PDB entry 5NQK | X-ray diffraction, 3.25 A resolution | chains A and B of the 5 polymer chains in the assembly

# Chain A
Name: T-cell receptor alpha variable 12-2, T-cell receptor alpha joining 45, T-cell receptor alpha chain C region
Organism: Homo sapiens
UniProt: chimeric construct of A0A075B6T6, A0A075B6X0, A0A1B0GUM0: residues -1 to 91 from A0A075B6T6 (A0A075B6T6_HUMAN) positions 20-112 (UniProt number = residue number + 21); residues 92-108 from A0A075B6X0 positions 4-20 (UniProt number = residue number - 88); residues 109-202 from A0A1B0GUM0 positions 111-204 (UniProt number = residue number + 2)
Chain sequence (211 residues; numbered -1 to 209; the number before each row is that of its first residue; numbers below 1 keep their minus sign (Met-1 is residue -1)):
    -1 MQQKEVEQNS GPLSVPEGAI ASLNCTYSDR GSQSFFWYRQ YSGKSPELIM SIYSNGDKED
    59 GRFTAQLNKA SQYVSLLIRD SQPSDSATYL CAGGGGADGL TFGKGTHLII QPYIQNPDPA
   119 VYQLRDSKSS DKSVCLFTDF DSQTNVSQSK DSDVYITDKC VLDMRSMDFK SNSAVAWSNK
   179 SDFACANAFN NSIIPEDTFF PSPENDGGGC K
Unresolved in the structure: -1 to 2, 200-209
Differences from the reference sequence: initiating methionine (-1); conflict Ser49 (Phe70 in A0A075B6T6), Gly91 (Val112 in A0A075B6T6); engineered mutation Cys158 (Thr160 in A0A1B0GUM0); expression tag (203-209)
Swiss-Prot annotation at these positions:
  - glycosylation: Asn22 (N-linked (GlcNAc...) asparagine)
Cystine bridges: Cys23-Cys89, Cys133-Cys183

# Chain B
Name: T-cell receptor beta variable 19, TRB protein
Organism: Homo sapiens
Notes: engineered mutation(s): S171C,S171C,S171C,S171C,S171C,S171C,S171C,S171C
UniProt: chimeric construct of A0A5B3, A0A0C4ZKA8: residues 3-94 from A0A5B3 (A0A5B3_HUMAN) positions 22-113 (UniProt number = residue number + 19); residues 101-244 from A0A0C4ZKA8 positions 31-174 (UniProt number = residue number - 70)
Chain sequence (251 residues; row label = number of the first residue in the row):
     2 MGITQSPKYL FRKEGQNVTL SCEQNLNHDA MYWYRQDPGQ GLRLIYYSQI VNDFQKGDIA
    62 EGYSVSREKK ESFPLTVTSA QKNPTAFYLC ASSQGLAGAG ELFFGEGSRL TVLEDLKNVF
   122 PPEVAVFEPS EAEISHTQKA TLVCLATGFY PDHVELSWWV NGKEVHSGVC TDPQPLKEQP
   182 ALNDSRYCLS SRLRVSATFW QNPRNHFRCQ VQFYGLSEND EWTQDRAKPV TQIVSAEAWG
   242 RADQDRGGGC D
Unresolved in the structure: 2, 246-252
Differences from the reference sequence: initiating methionine (2); linker (95-100); conflict Cys171 (Ser101 in A0A0C4ZKA8); expression tag (245-252)
Cystine bridges: Cys23-Cys91, Cys145-Cys210

# Chain A / chain B interface
Pairs across the interface (93):
  Ser32(A) with Gly99(B), hydrogen bond (side chain-backbone); Ala100(B)
  Phe34(A) with Ala100(B); Gly101(B)
  Tyr36(A) with Gly101(B); Glu102(B), hydrogen bond (side chain-backbone); Leu103(B)
  Gln38(A) with Gln37(B), hydrogen bond
  Ser40(A) with Pro174(B)
  Gly41(A) with Phe88(B)
  Lys42(A) with Phe88(B)
  Ser43(A) with Leu90(B); Phe105(B); Gly106(B), hydrogen bond (side chain-backbone)
  Pro44(A) with Leu90(B); Phe105(B)
  Leu46(A) with Glu102(B)
  Tyr51(A) with Ala100(B), hydrogen bond (side chain-backbone); Gly101(B)
  Leu88(A) with Leu43(B), hydrophobic
  Gly93(A) with Gly99(B)
  Ala95(A) with Tyr48(B), hydrogen bond (backbone-side chain); Ala98(B)
  Asp96(A) with Tyr48(B)
  Gly97(A) with Tyr48(B); Ala98(B); Gly99(B)
  Leu98(A) with Tyr35(B), hydrogen bond (backbone-side chain); Gly99(B)
  Phe100(A) with Tyr35(B); Leu43(B), hydrophobic; Phe105(B), hydrophobic
  Gly101(A) with Gly42(B)
  Lys102(A) with Gly42(B)
  Asp116(A) with His137(B)
  Tyr120(A) with Ser131(B); Ala133(B), hydrophobic; Glu134(B); His137(B)
  Gln121(A) with Ser131(B)
  Leu122(A) with Phe128(B); Glu129(B); Pro130(B), hydrophobic; Thr142(B); Val144(B), hydrophobic
  Arg123(A) with Phe128(B); Glu129(B), hydrogen bond (backbone-backbone); Arg242(B)
  Asp124(A) with Ala126(B); Val127(B); Phe128(B)
  Ser125(A) with Val127(B); Glu129(B); Glu238(B), hydrogen bond (side chain-backbone)
  Lys130(A) with Phe128(B)
  Ser131(A) with Phe128(B)
  Val132(A) with Phe128(B), hydrophobic; Leu146(B), hydrophobic
  Leu134(A) with Thr142(B)
  Thr136(A) with Arg195(B)
  Asp137(A) with Arg195(B), salt bridge
  Tyr153(A) with Leu177(B), hydrophobic; Glu179(B)
  Ile154(A) with Leu177(B)
  Thr155(A) with Asp173(B); Ser191(B); Arg193(B), hydrogen bond
  Asp156(A) with Arg193(B), hydrogen bond (backbone-side chain)
  Cys158(A) with Cys171(B), disulfide; Thr172(B); Arg193(B)
  Val159(A) with Cys171(B)
  Leu160(A) with Gly169(B); Arg193(B); Arg195(B)
  Asp161(A) with Ser168(B); Gly169(B), hydrogen bond (backbone-backbone)
  Met162(A) with Lys140(B), hydrogen bond; Arg195(B); Val196(B), hydrophobic
  Arg163(A) with Ser168(B)
  Met165(A) with Gln139(B); Lys140(B), hydrogen bond
  Phe167(A) with Lys140(B); Arg195(B)
  Ser171(A) with Arg193(B), hydrogen bond (backbone-side chain)
  Ala172(A) with Arg193(B)
  Val173(A) with Val144(B), hydrophobic; Ser191(B); Arg193(B)
  Trp175(A) with Leu146(B), hydrophobic; Cys189(B), hydrophobic
  Phe197(A) with His137(B)
Also at the interface, not in a pair above, chain A (53 interface residues in all): Gly92, Asp129, Ser169
Also at the interface, not in a pair above, chain B (53 interface residues in all): Tyr33, Leu45, Gln50, Glu107, Thr138, Thr148, Val170, Ser197, Ala239
Disulfides between the chains: Cys158(A)-Cys171(B)

# Overview
Chain A and chain B each contribute 53 residues to their interface, with 1 disulfide bond, 15 hydrogen bonds
and 1 salt bridge. Among the polar pairs are Asp137(A)-Arg195(B), Ser32(A)-Gly99(B) and Tyr36(A)-Glu102(B).
Chain A is T-cell receptor alpha variable 12-2, T-cell receptor alpha joining 45, T-cell receptor alpha chain
C region and chain B is T-cell receptor beta variable 19, TRB protein, both from Homo sapiens; the structure,
human 199.16 TCR in complex with Melan-A/MART-1 (26-35) peptide and HLA-A2, was determined by X-ray
diffraction.
